Entry 7PII (electron microscopy, 2.68 A resolution); this record covers chains C and I of the 12 polymer chains in the assembly.

== Chain C ==
Name: Histone H2A type 1-C
From: Homo sapiens
UniProt: Q93077 (H2A1C_HUMAN); residues 0-129 here correspond to UniProt positions 1-130 (UniProt number = residue number + 1)
Sequence (153 residues; numbered -23 to 129; the number before each row is that of its first residue; numbers below 1 keep their minus sign (Met-23 is residue -23)):
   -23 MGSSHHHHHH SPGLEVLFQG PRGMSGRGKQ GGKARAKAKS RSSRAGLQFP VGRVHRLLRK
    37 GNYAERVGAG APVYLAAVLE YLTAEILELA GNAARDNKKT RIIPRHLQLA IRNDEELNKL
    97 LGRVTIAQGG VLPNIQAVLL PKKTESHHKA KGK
Disordered / not traced: -23 to 13, 112-129
Differences from the reference sequence: initiating methionine (-23); expression tag (-22 to -1)
UniProt features mapped onto this chain:
  - modified residue: Ser1 (N-acetylserine), Arg3 (Citrulline), Lys5 (N6-(2-hydroxyisobutyryl)lysine), Lys9 (N6-(2-hydroxyisobutyryl)lysine), Lys13 (N6-(beta-hydroxybutyryl)lysine), Lys36 (N6-(2-hydroxyisobutyryl)lysine), Lys74 (N6-(2-hydroxyisobutyryl)lysine), Lys75 (N6-(2-hydroxyisobutyryl)lysine), Lys95 (N6-(2-hydroxyisobutyryl)lysine), Gln104 (N5-methylglutamine), Lys118 (N6-(2-hydroxyisobutyryl)lysine), Lys119 (N6-crotonyllysine), Thr120 (Phosphothreonine), Lys125 (N6-crotonyllysine)
  - cross-link (Glycyl lysine isopeptide (Lys-Gly)): Lys13 (interchain with G-Cter in ubiquitin), Lys15 (interchain with G-Cter in ubiquitin), Lys119 (interchain with G-Cter in ubiquitin)

== Chain I ==
Molecule: 171-nt DNA strand
Sequence (171 nucleotides; numbered -51 to 119; the number before each row is that of its first residue; numbers below 1 keep their minus sign (DC-51 is residue -51)):
   -51 CTACAAAAAG AGTGTTTCAA AACTGCTCTA TCAAAAGGAA TGTTCAACTC TGTGAGTTGA
     9 ATGCAATCAT CACAAAGAAG TTTCTGAGAA TGCTTCTGTT TAGTTTTTAT GTGAAGATAT
    69 TCCCGTTTCC AACGAAGGCC TCAAAGCGGT CCAAATATCC ACTTGCAGAT T
Disordered / not traced: -51 to -50, 73-119

== Chain C / chain I interface ==
Pairs across the interface (9; chain C residue first):
  Ser16(C) - DA-43(I)  phosphate contact
  Arg17(C) - DA-43(I)  phosphate contact
  Arg20(C) - DG-42(I)  salt bridge to the phosphate
  Gly28(C) - DA-43(I)  phosphate contact
  Arg29(C) - DA-44(I)  phosphate contact
  Arg32(C) - DA-45(I)  sugar contact
  Arg32(C) - DA-44(I)  salt bridge to the phosphate
  Arg42(C) - DT-36(I)  sugar contact
  Arg42(C) - DT-35(I)  sugar contact
Other interface residues (no listed pair), chain C (8 interface residues in all): Lys15

== In short ==
Chain C and chain I form an interface of 8 and 6 residues respectively; the contacts include 2 salt bridges.
Polar pairs include Arg20(C)-DG-42(I) and Arg32(C)-DA-44(I).
Here chain C is Histone H2A type 1-C (Homo sapiens) and chain I is a 171-nt DNA strand. Entry 7PII (Structure
of the human CCAN CENP-A alpha-satellite complex) was determined by electron microscopy (same publication as
7PB4, 7PB8, 7PKN, 7R5R, 7R5S, 7R5V, 7YWX and 7YYH).
